8D8K - chains E and a of the 35 polymer chains in the assembly; structure by electron microscopy, 3.13 A resolution.

Chain E:
Protein: 37S ribosomal protein S5, mitochondrial
Source organism: Saccharomyces cerevisiae
UniProt: P33759 (RT05_YEAST); residue numbers follow UniProt; this construct covers 1-307
Sequence (307 residues; numbered 1 to 307; the number before each row is that of its first residue):
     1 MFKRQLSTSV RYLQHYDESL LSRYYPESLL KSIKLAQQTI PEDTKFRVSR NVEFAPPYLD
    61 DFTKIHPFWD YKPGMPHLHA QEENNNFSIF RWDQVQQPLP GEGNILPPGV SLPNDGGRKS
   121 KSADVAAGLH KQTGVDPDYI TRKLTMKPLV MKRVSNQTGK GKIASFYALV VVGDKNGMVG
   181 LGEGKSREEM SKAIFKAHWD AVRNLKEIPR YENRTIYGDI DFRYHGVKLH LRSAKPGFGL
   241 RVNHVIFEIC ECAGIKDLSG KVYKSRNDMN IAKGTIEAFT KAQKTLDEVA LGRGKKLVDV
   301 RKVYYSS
Not modelled in the structure: 1-13, 118-119, 307

Chain a:
Molecule: 15S ribosomal RNA
Source organism: Saccharomyces cerevisiae
Sequence (1713 nucleotides; numbered -63 to 1649; the number before each row is that of its first residue; numbers below 1 keep their minus sign (U-63 is residue -63)):
   -63 UUUUAUAUAA UAAUAAUAAU AUAUAUAUAU AUAUAUUAUU AUAUUAGUUA UAUAAUAAGG
    -3 AAAAGUAAAA AAUUUAUAAG AAUAUGAUGU UGGUUCAGAU UAAGCGCUAA AUAAGGACAU
    57 GACACAUGCG AAUCAUACGU UUAUUAUUGA UAAGAUAAUA AAUAUGUGGU GUAAACGUGA
   117 GUAAUUUUAU UAGGAAUUAA UGAACUAUAG AAUAAGCUAA AUACUUAAUA UAUUAUUAUA
   177 UAAAAAUAAU UUAUAUAAUA AAAAGGAUAU AUAUAUAAUA UAUAUUUAUC UAUAGUCAAG
   237 CCAAUAAUGG UUUAGGUAGU AGGUUUAUUA AGAGUUAAAC CUAGCCAACG AUCCAUAAUC
   297 GAUAAUGAAA GUUAGAACGA UCACGUUGAC UCUGAAAUAU AGUCAAUAUC UAUAAGAUAC
   357 AGCAGUGAGG AAUAUUGGAC AAUGAUCGAA AGAUUGAUCC AGUUACUUAU UAGGAUGAUA
   417 UAUAAAAAUA UUUUAUUUUA UUUAUAAAUA UUAAAUAUUU AUAAUAAUAA UAAUAAUAAU
   477 AUAUAUAUAU AAAUUGAUUA AAAAUAAAAU CCAUAAAUAA UUAAAAUAAU GAUAUUAAUU
   537 ACCAUAUAUA UUUUUAUAUG GAUAUAUAUA UUAAUAAUAA UAUUAAUUUU AUUAUUAUUA
   597 AUAAUAUAUU UUAAUAGUCC UGACUAAUAU UUGUGCCAGC AGUCGCGGUA ACACAAAGAG
   657 GGCGAGCGUU AAUCAUAAUG GUUUAAAGGA UCCGUAGAAU GAAUUAUAUA UUAUAAUUUA
   717 GAGUUAAUAA AAUAUAAUUA AAGAAUUAUA AUAGUAAAGA UGAAAUAAUA AUAAUAAUUA
   777 UAAGACUAAU AUAUGUGAAA AUAUUAAUUA AAUAUUAACU GACAUUGAGG GAUUAAAACU
   837 AGAGUAGCGA AACGGAUUCG AUACCCGUGU AGUUCUAGUA GUAAACUAUG AAUACAAUUA
   897 UUUAUAAUAU AUAUUAUAUA UAAAUAAUAA AUGAAAAUGA AAGUAUUCCA CCUGAAGAGU
   957 ACGUUAGCAA UAAUGAAACU CAAAACAAUA GACGGUUACA GACUUAAGCA GUGGAGCAUG
  1017 UUAUUUAAUU CGAUAAUCCA CGACUAACCU UACCAUAUUU UGAAUAUUAU AAUAAUUAUU
  1077 AUAAUUAUUA UAUUACAGGC GUUACAUUGU UGUCUUUAGU UCGUGCUGCA AAGUUUUAGA
  1137 UUAAGUUCAU AAACGAACAA AACUCCAUAU AUAUAAUUUU AAUUAUAUAU AAUUUUAUAU
  1197 UAUUUAUUAA UAUAAAGAAA GGAAUUAAGA CAAAUCAUAA UGAUCCUUAU AAUAUGGGUA
  1257 AUAGACGUGC UAUAAUAAAA UGAUAAUAAA AUUAUAUAAA AUAUAUUUAA UUAUAUUUAA
  1317 UUAAUAAUAU AAAACAUUUU AAUUUUUAAU AUAUUUUUUU AUUAUAUAUU AAUAUGAAUU
  1377 AUAAUCUGAA AUUCGAUUAU AUGAAAAAAG AAUUGCUAGU AAUACGUAAA UUAGUAUGUU
  1437 ACGGUGAAUA UUCUAACUGU UUCGCACUAA UCACUCAUCA CGCGUUGAAA CAUAUUAUUA
  1497 UCUUAUUAUU UAUAUAAUAU UUUUUAAUAA AUAUUAAUAA UUAUUAAUUU AUAUUUAUUU
  1557 AUAUCAGAAA UAAUAUGAAU UAAUGCGAAG UUGAAAUACA GUUACCGUAG GGGAACCUGC
  1617 GGUGGGCUUA UAAAUAUCUU AAAUAUUCUU ACA
Not modelled in the structure: -54 to -16, 3-7, 86-88, 167-171, 211-213, 421-477, 546-549, 564-599, 705-707, 906-910, 1075-1077, 1362-1366, 1529-1535
Metal / ion sites: Mg2+ site 1 near A20 (its only coordinating residue here); Mg2+ site 2 near A33 (its only coordinating residue here); Mg2+ site 3 near C54 (its only coordinating residue here); Mg2+ site 4: A55, U56, G115; Mg2+ site 5 near A110 (its only coordinating residue here); Mg2+ site 6: A116, G117, A294; Mg2+ site 7: G117, A294; Mg2+ site 8: A159, C160; Mg2+ site 9 near U256 (its only coordinating residue here); Mg2+ site 10 near G270 (its only coordinating residue here); Mg2+ site 11: A287, U288; Mg2+ site 12: A312, A313; 31 more Mg2+ sites not listed

Chain E / chain a interface:
Pairs across the interface (112; chain E residue first):
  Arg50(E) - U1168(a)  sugar contact
  Arg50(E) - U1184(a)  sugar contact
  Asn51(E) - A1169(a)  base contact
  Asn51(E) - A1183(a)  hydrogen bond to the base
  Asn51(E) - U1184(a)  sugar contact
  Gln132(E) - U1120(a)  hydrogen bond to the sugar
  Gln132(E) - G1121(a)  phosphate contact
  Lys152(E) - U24(a)  phosphate contact
  Lys152(E) - G25(a)  salt bridge to the phosphate
  Val154(E) - A23(a)  sugar contact
  Val154(E) - U24(a)  sugar contact
  Val154(E) - A1127(a)  phosphate contact
  Ser155(E) - G22(a)  hydrogen bond to the sugar
  Ser155(E) - A23(a)  hydrogen bond to the sugar
  Ser155(E) - A1127(a)  sugar contact
  Ser155(E) - A1128(a)  phosphate contact
  Asn156(E) - G22(a)  base contact
  Asn156(E) - A986(a)  hydrogen bond to the sugar
  Asn156(E) - A1128(a)  sugar contact
  Gln157(E) - G22(a)  sugar contact
  Gln157(E) - A986(a)  hydrogen bond to the sugar
  Gln157(E) - G987(a)  sugar contact
  Gln157(E) - U1464(a)  base contact
  Gln157(E) - A1465(a)  phosphate contact
  Gln157(E) - A1466(a)  base contact
  Thr158(E) - G987(a)  hydrogen bond to the sugar
  Thr158(E) - A1466(a)  hydrogen bond to the base
  Gly159(E) - G987(a)  hydrogen bond to the sugar
  Gly159(E) - A988(a)  phosphate contact
  Gly159(E) - A1466(a)  base contact
  Lys162(E) - G22(a)  hydrogen bond to the sugar
  Lys162(E) - A1465(a)  salt bridge to the phosphate
  Glu183(E) - G1124(a)  base contact
  Glu183(E) - A1126(a)  phosphate contact
  Lys185(E) - A1127(a)  salt bridge to the phosphate
  Lys185(E) - A1128(a)  salt bridge to the phosphate
  Arg187(E) - C1118(a)  salt bridge to the phosphate
  Glu188(E) - C1118(a)  sugar contact
  Lys196(E) - G1119(a)  salt bridge to the phosphate
  Lys196(E) - U1120(a)  salt bridge to the phosphate
  Trp199(E) - G1121(a)  hydrogen bond to the phosphate
  Arg203(E) - G1121(a)  salt bridge to the phosphate
  Arg203(E) - C1122(a)  salt bridge to the phosphate
  Asp221(E) - U675(a)  base contact
  Arg223(E) - G929(a)  salt bridge to the phosphate
  Arg223(E) - A930(a)  salt bridge to the phosphate
  Tyr224(E) - C1125(a)  sugar contact
  His225(E) - A930(a)  sugar contact
  His225(E) - A931(a)  salt bridge to the phosphate
  His225(E) - C1125(a)  salt bridge to the phosphate
  Gly226(E) - A930(a)  hydrogen bond to the phosphate
  Lys228(E) - G676(a)  salt bridge to the phosphate
  Lys228(E) - G677(a)  salt bridge to the phosphate
  His230(E) - U675(a)  stacking on the base
  Arg232(E) - A14(a)  hydrogen bond to the sugar
  Arg232(E) - U675(a)  hydrogen bond to the base
  Ser233(E) - A12(a)  base contact
  Ser233(E) - U13(a)  base contact
  Ala234(E) - U13(a)  base contact
  Lys235(E) - U11(a)  phosphate contact
  Lys235(E) - A12(a)  phosphate contact
  Lys235(E) - U13(a)  hydrogen bond to the base
  Pro236(E) - U11(a)  phosphate contact
  Phe238(E) - U13(a)  base contact
  Phe238(E) - A14(a)  phosphate contact
  Arg241(E) - A14(a)  salt bridge to the phosphate
  Arg241(E) - A15(a)  sugar contact
  Val242(E) - A15(a)  hydrogen bond to the sugar
  Asn243(E) - A15(a)  sugar contact
  Asn243(E) - G16(a)  hydrogen bond to the phosphate
  His244(E) - G16(a)  phosphate contact
  His244(E) - A17(a)  salt bridge to the phosphate
  Ser259(E) - A14(a)  phosphate contact
  Gly260(E) - A14(a)  sugar contact
  Gly260(E) - A15(a)  sugar contact
  Lys261(E) - A14(a)  sugar contact
  Lys261(E) - A15(a)  sugar contact
  Lys261(E) - G16(a)  phosphate contact
  Lys261(E) - A673(a)  hydrogen bond to the phosphate
  Lys261(E) - U675(a)  base contact
  Val262(E) - G16(a)  hydrogen bond to the phosphate
  Tyr263(E) - A673(a)  sugar contact
  Tyr263(E) - A674(a)  phosphate contact
  Tyr263(E) - U675(a)  hydrogen bond to the phosphate
  Tyr263(E) - G676(a)  phosphate contact
  Lys264(E) - U26(a)  phosphate contact
  Lys264(E) - U27(a)  salt bridge to the phosphate
  Lys264(E) - A673(a)  hydrogen bond to the base
  Lys264(E) - A930(a)  salt bridge to the phosphate
  Ser265(E) - U26(a)  hydrogen bond to the phosphate
  Ser265(E) - U27(a)  phosphate contact
  Arg266(E) - G16(a)  salt bridge to the phosphate
  Arg266(E) - A17(a)  phosphate contact
  Arg266(E) - A673(a)  salt bridge to the phosphate
  Asn267(E) - G25(a)  hydrogen bond to the phosphate
  Asn267(E) - U26(a)  phosphate contact
  Asp268(E) - A17(a)  phosphate contact
  Met269(E) - G25(a)  phosphate contact
  Met269(E) - C1125(a)  hydrogen bond to the sugar
  Met269(E) - A1126(a)  sugar contact
  Asn270(E) - G25(a)  hydrogen bond to the phosphate
  Asn270(E) - U26(a)  hydrogen bond to the phosphate
  Asn270(E) - C1125(a)  hydrogen bond to the base
  Lys273(E) - C1125(a)  hydrogen bond to the sugar
  Lys273(E) - A1126(a)  salt bridge to the phosphate
  Lys302(E) - U10(a)  hydrogen bond to the base
  Val303(E) - U10(a)  base contact
  Val303(E) - U11(a)  base contact
  Tyr304(E) - U9(a)  stacking on the base
  Tyr304(E) - U10(a)  hydrogen bond to the phosphate
  Tyr304(E) - U11(a)  base contact
  Tyr305(E) - U11(a)  hydrogen bond to the base
Also at the interface, not in a pair above, chain E (55 interface residues in all): Arg153, Tyr167, Phe195
Also at the interface, not in a pair above, chain a (46 interface residues in all): U672, U1117, G1129

Summary:
55 residues of chain E and 46 residues of chain a are in contact, with 31 hydrogen bonds, 22 salt bridges and
2 aromatic stacking contacts. Polar pairs include Asn51(E)-A1183(a), Thr158(E)-A1466(a) and Arg232(E)-U675(a).
A55(a), U56(a) and G115(a) form the Mg2+ site 4.
Chain E is 37S ribosomal protein S5, mitochondrial and chain a is 15S ribosomal RNA, both from Saccharomyces
cerevisiae; the structure, Yeast mitochondrial small subunit assembly intermediate (State 2), was determined
by electron microscopy, deposited together with 8D8J and 8D8L.
